2VYR - chains J and K of the 12 polymer chains in the assembly; structure by X-ray diffraction, 2.00 A resolution.

Chain J (and K):
Protein: Human single domain antibody
From: Homo sapiens
Notes: antibody fragment or engineered binder; chain K of this document is another copy of the same molecule, construct and numbering; everything in this record applies to it too
Sequence (153 residues; numbered 1 to 153; the number before each row is that of its first residue):
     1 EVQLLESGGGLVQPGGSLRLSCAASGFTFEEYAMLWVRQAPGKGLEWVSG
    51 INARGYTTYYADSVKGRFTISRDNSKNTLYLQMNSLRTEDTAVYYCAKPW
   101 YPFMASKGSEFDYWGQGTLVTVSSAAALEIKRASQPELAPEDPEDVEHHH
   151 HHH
Disordered / not traced: 125-153
Cystine bridges: Cys-22/Cys-96

How chain J and chain K interact:
Residue-residue contacts (21; chain J residue first):
  Glu-1(J) / Lys-76(K)  salt bridge
  Glu-1(J) / Tyr-80(K)
  Ala-23(J) / Ser-25(K)
  Ser-25(J) / Ala-23(K)
  Ser-25(J) / Lys-76(K)
  Ser-25(J) / Asn-77(K)
  Gly-26(J) / Lys-76(K)  hydrogen bond (backbone-backbone)
  Gly-26(J) / Thr-78(K)
  Phe-27(J) / Ser-75(K)
  Phe-27(J) / Lys-76(K)
  Thr-28(J) / Ser-75(K)  hydrogen bond (side chain-backbone)
  Ser-75(J) / Phe-27(K)
  Ser-75(J) / Thr-28(K)  hydrogen bond (backbone-side chain)
  Lys-76(J) / Glu-1(K)  salt bridge
  Lys-76(J) / Ser-25(K)
  Lys-76(J) / Gly-26(K)  hydrogen bond (backbone-backbone)
  Lys-76(J) / Phe-27(K)
  Asn-77(J) / Ser-25(K)
  Asn-77(J) / Asn-77(K)
  Thr-78(J) / Gly-26(K)
  Tyr-80(J) / Glu-1(K)  hydrogen bond
Other interface residues (no listed pair), chain J (14 interface residues in all): Gln-3, Leu-5, Ala-24
Other interface residues (no listed pair), chain K (13 interface residues in all): Leu-5, Ala-24

Overview:
14 residues of chain J and 13 residues of chain K are in contact; the contacts include 5 hydrogen bonds and 2
salt bridges. Polar contacts include Glu-1(J)/Lys-76(K), Thr-28(J)/Ser-75(K) and Tyr-80(J)/Glu-1(K).
Chain J and chain K are both Human single domain antibody (Homo sapiens); the structure, Structure of human
MDM4 N-terminal domain bound to a single domain antibody, was determined by X-ray diffraction.
